PDB entry 5JTN | solution NMR | chains A and E of the 6 polymer chains in the assembly

# Chain A
Molecule: Protein-export protein SecB
Source organism: Escherichia coli O157:H7
UniProt: P0AG88 (SECB_ECO57); numbering as in UniProt (aligned over 1-155)
Sequence (155 residues; each row starts with the number of its first residue):
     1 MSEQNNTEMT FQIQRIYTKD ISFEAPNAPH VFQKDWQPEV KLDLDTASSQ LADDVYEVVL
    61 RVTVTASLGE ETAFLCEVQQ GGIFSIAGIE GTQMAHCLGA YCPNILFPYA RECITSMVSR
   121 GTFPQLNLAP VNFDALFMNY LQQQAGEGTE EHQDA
From the paper describing this entry:
  - mutagenesis - V40A/L42A/L44A (40-fold): decreased binding to Alkaline phosphatase (chain E)

# Chain E
Molecule: Alkaline phosphatase
Source organism: Escherichia coli (strain K12)
Notes: EC 3.1.3.1
UniProt: P00634 (PPB_ECOLI); residue numbers follow UniProt; this construct covers 91-145
Sequence (55 residues; each row starts with the number of its first residue):
    91 GGFFKGIDAL PLTGQYTHYA LNKKTGKPDY VTDSAASATA WSTGVKTYNG ALGVD
Swiss-Prot annotation at these positions:
  - active site: S124 (Phosphoserine intermediate)

# Interface between chain A and chain E
Pairs across the interface (25):
  W36(A) - S132(E)
  L42(A) - Y138(E)
  N104(A) - V144(E)
  N104(A) - D145(E)
  I105(A) - D145(E)
  F107(A) - D145(E)
  P108(A) - D145(E)
  R111(A) - D145(E)
  T122(A) - A128(E)
  P124(A) - W131(E)
  P124(A) - S132(E)
  P124(A) - T133(E)
  Q125(A) - W131(E)
  Q125(A) - T133(E)
  N127(A) - V135(E)
  A129(A) - K136(E)
  A129(A) - T137(E)
  A129(A) - Y138(E)
  P130(A) - Y138(E)
  P130(A) - D145(E)
  V131(A) - D145(E)
  N132(A) - A141(E)
  N132(A) - L142(E)
  N132(A) - G143(E)
  A135(A) - A141(E)
Interface residues without a listed pair, chain A (19 interface residues in all): V40, L126, L128
Interface residues without a listed pair, chain E (14 interface residues in all): G140

# In short
19 residues of chain A and 14 residues of chain E are in contact. From UniProt: active-site residue S124(E) on
chain E. The paper reports that V40A/L42A/L44A of chain A reduce binding to Alkaline phosphatase (chain E).
Chain A is Protein-export protein SecB (Escherichia coli O157:H7) and chain E is Alkaline phosphatase
(Escherichia coli (strain K12)); the structure, The structure of chaperone SecB in complex with unstructured
proPhoA binding site c, was determined by solution NMR (same publication as 5JTL, 5JTM, 5JTO, 5JTP, 5JTQ and
5JTR).
